8B3P - chains ooo and yyy of the 55 polymer chains in the assembly; structure by electron microscopy, 2.81 A resolution.

# Chain ooo (and yyy)
Name: Capsid protein G8P
Source organism: Enterobacteria phage f1
Notes: chain yyy of this document is another copy of the same molecule, construct and numbering; everything in this record applies to it too
UniProtKB: P69540 (CAPSD_BPF1); residues 1-50 here correspond to UniProt positions 24-73 (UniProt number = residue number + 23)
Sequence (50 residues; numbered 1 to 50; the number before each row is that of its first residue):
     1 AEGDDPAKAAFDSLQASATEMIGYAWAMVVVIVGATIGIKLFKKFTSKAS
Not modelled in the structure: 1-4
Differences from the reference sequence: engineered mutation M21 (Tyr44 in P69540)
What the authors report for this chain:
  - mutagenesis - Y21M: increased stability (citing earlier work)

# How chain ooo and chain yyy interact
Residue-residue contacts (17; chain ooo residue first):
  A7(ooo) - M21(yyy)  hydrophobic
  K8(ooo) - Y24(yyy)
  F11(ooo) - M21(yyy)  hydrophobic
  F11(ooo) - Y24(yyy)  hydrophobic
  F11(ooo) - M28(yyy)  hydrophobic
  L14(ooo) - M28(yyy)  hydrophobic
  Q15(ooo) - A27(yyy)
  Q15(ooo) - M28(yyy)
  I22(ooo) - A35(yyy)  hydrophobic
  W26(ooo) - G38(yyy)
  W26(ooo) - I39(yyy)
  V33(ooo) - F42(yyy)  hydrophobic
  V33(ooo) - T46(yyy)
  I37(ooo) - T46(yyy)
  K40(ooo) - S47(yyy)  hydrogen bond (side chain-backbone)
  K40(ooo) - S50(yyy)
  L41(ooo) - S50(yyy)
Interface residues without a listed pair, chain ooo (13 interface residues in all): V29, K44
Interface residues without a listed pair, chain yyy (15 interface residues in all): A25, V31, I32, K43

# Overview
13 residues of chain ooo face 15 of chain yyy across their interface; the contacts include 1 hydrogen bond.
Its one hydrogen-bonded contact is K40(ooo)-S47(yyy). From the paper: Y21M of chain ooo increases stability.
Both chains are Capsid protein G8P (Enterobacteria phage f1). Entry 8B3P (CryoEM structure of the round tip
(proteins pVII/pVIII/pIX) from the f1 filamentous bacteriophage) was determined by electron microscopy,
deposited together with 8B3O and 8B3Q.
